Entry 6EKN (X-ray diffraction, 1.20 A resolution); this record covers chain A.

# Chain A
Protein: Macrophage metalloelastase
Organism: Homo sapiens
Notes: EC 3.4.24.65
Reference sequence: P39900 (MMP12_HUMAN); residues 106-263 here = UniProt positions 106-263
Sequence (159 residues; each row starts with the number of its first residue):
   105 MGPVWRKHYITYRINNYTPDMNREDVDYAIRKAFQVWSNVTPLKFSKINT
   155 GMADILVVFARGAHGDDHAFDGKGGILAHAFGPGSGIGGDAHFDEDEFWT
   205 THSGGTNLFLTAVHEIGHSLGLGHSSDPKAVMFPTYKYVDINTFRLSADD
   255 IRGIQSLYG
Sequence notes: initiating methionine (105); engineered mutation Asp-171 (Phe in P39900)
Bound ions: Ca2+ site 1: Asp-124, Glu-199, Glu-201; Ca2+ site 2: Asp-158, Gly-190, Gly-192, Asp-194; Zn2+ site 1: His-168, Asp-170, His-183, His-196; Ca2+ site 3: Asp-175, Gly-176, Gly-178, Ile-180, Asp-198, Glu-201; Zn2+ site 2: His-218, His-222, His-228 (together with B9N)
Ligand contacts: B9N ((2S)-2-[2-[4-(4-methoxyphenyl)phenyl]sulfonylphenyl]pentanedioic acid): Gly-179, Ile-180, Leu-181, Ala-182, His-183, Leu-214, Thr-215, His-218, Glu-219, His-222, His-228, Ala-234, Val-235, Phe-237, Pro-238, Thr-239, Tyr-240, Lys-241
UniProt features mapped onto this chain:
  - active site: Glu-219
  - binding site (Ca(2+)): Asp-124, Asp-158, Asp-175, Gly-176, Gly-178, Ile-180, Gly-190, Gly-192, Asp-194, Asp-198, Glu-199, Glu-201
  - binding site (Zn(2+)): His-168, Asp-170, His-183, His-196, His-218, His-222, His-228
From the paper describing this entry:
  - binding site for B9N: Leu-181, Ala-182

# Summary
Chain A binds compound B9N. Asp-124, Glu-199 and Glu-201 coordinate Ca2+ site 1. Asp-158, Gly-190, Gly-192 and
Asp-194 form the Ca2+ site 2. Curated annotation (UniProt) lists active-site residue Glu-219, 12 Ca2+-binding
residues and 7 Zn2+-binding residues. From the paper: a binding site for B9N at Leu-181 and Ala-182.
Chain A is Macrophage metalloelastase (Homo sapiens); the structure, Crystal structure of MMP12 in complex
with inhibitor BE7, was determined by X-ray diffraction together with 6ELA, 6ENM, 6EOX and 6ESM from the same
study.
